PDB entry 5O52 | X-ray diffraction, 1.90 A resolution | chain A

== Chain A ==
Molecule: Glycogen phosphorylase, muscle form
From: Oryctolagus cuniculus
Notes: EC 2.4.1.1
UniProtKB: P00489 (PYGM_RABIT); residues 0-842 here correspond to UniProt positions 1-843 (UniProt number = residue number + 1)
Sequence (843 residues; numbered 0 to 842; the number before each row is that of its first residue; numbering starts at 0):
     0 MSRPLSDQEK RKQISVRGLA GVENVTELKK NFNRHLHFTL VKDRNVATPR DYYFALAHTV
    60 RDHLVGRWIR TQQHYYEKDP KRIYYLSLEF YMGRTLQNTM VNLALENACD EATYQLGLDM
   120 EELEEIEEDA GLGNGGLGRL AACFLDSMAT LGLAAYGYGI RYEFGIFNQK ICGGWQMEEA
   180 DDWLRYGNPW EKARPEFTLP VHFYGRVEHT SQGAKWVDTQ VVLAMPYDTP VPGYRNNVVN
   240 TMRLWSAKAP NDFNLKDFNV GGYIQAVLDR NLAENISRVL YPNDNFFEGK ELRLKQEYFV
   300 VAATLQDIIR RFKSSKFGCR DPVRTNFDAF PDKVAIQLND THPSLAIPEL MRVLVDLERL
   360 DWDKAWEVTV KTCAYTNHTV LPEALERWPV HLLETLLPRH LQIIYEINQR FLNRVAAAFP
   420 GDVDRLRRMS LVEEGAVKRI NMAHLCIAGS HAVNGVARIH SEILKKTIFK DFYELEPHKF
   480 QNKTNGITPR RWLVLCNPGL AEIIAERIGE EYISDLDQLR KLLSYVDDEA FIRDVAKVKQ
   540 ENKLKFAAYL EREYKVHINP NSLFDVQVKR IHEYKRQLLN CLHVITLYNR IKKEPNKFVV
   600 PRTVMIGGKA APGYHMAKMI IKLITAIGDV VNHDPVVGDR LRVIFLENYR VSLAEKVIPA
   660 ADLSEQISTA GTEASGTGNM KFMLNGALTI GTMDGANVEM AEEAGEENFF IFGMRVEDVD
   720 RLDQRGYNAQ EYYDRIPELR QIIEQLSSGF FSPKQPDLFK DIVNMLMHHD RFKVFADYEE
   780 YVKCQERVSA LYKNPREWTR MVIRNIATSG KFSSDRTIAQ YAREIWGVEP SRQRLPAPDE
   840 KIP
Disordered / not traced: 0-11, 255-260, 315-323, 837-842
Curated features (UniProtKB/Swiss-Prot):
  - binding site (AMP): Asp42, Tyr75, Arg309 to Cys318
  - site: Cys108 (Involved in the association of subunits), Cys142 (Involved in the association of subunits), Tyr155 (Can be labeled by an AMP analog)
  - modified residue: Ser1 (N-acetylserine), Ser14 (Phosphoserine), Tyr203 (Phosphotyrosine), Tyr226 (Phosphotyrosine), Ser429 (Phosphoserine), Tyr472 (Phosphotyrosine), Ser513 (Phosphoserine), Lys680 (N6-(pyridoxal phosphate)lysine), Ser746 (Phosphoserine), Ser747 (Phosphoserine)
Covalent attachments: pyridoxal phosphate (PLP) linked to Lys680
Small-molecule neighbours:
  - 33b (9LE; (2R,3S,4R,5R,6R)-5-azanyl-2-(hydroxymethyl)-6-(4-naphthalen-2-yl-1H-imidazol-2-yl)oxane-3,4-diol), molecule 1: Phe37, Thr38, Val40, Arg60, Val64, Trp67, Arg160, Gly186, Asn187, Pro188, Trp189, Glu190, Lys191, Tyr226, Pro229
  - 33b (9LE), molecule 2: Glu88, Gly135, Leu136, Leu139, Asn282, Asp283, Asn284, Phe285, Phe286, Arg292, His341, His377, Thr378, Ala383, Val455, Asn484, Tyr573, Glu672, Ala673, Ser674, Gly675, Thr676
  - pyridoxal phosphate (PLP): Tyr90, Gly134, Gly135, Arg138, Trp491, Val567, Lys568, Lys574, Tyr648, Arg649, Val650, Ala653, Gln665, Glu672, Gly675, Thr676, Gly677

== In short ==
Ligands of chain A: 33b. Covalently linked pyridoxal phosphate: at Lys680. UniProt lists 12 AMP-binding
residues.
Chain A is Glycogen phosphorylase, muscle form (Oryctolagus cuniculus); the structure, Glycogen Phosphorylase
b in complex with 33b, was determined by X-ray diffraction together with 5O50, 5O54 and 5O56 from the same
study.
